Entry 7E5S (electron microscopy, 3.60 A resolution); this record covers chains O and R of the 19 polymer chains in the assembly.

[Chain O]
Molecule: HB27 light chain
From: Homo sapiens
Amino-acid sequence (111 residues; numbered 1 to 111; the number before each row is that of its first residue):
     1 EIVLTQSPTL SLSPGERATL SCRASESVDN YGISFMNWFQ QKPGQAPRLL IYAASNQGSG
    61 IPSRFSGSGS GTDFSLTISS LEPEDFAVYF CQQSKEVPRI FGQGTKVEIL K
Disordered / not traced: 1
Disulfide bonds: Cys-22/Cys-91

[Chain R]
Molecule: HB27 heavy chain
From: Homo sapiens
Amino-acid sequence (223 residues; row label = number of the first residue in the row):
     1 EVKLVESGGG LVKPGGSLRL SCAASGFTFT NYGMSWVRQA PGKRLEWVAE ISSGGSYTYY
    61 PDTVTGRFTI SRDNAKNTLY LQMNSLRAED TAVYYCARFR YGGGGTVDYW GQGTLVTVSS
   121 ASTKGPSVFP LAPSSKSTSG GTAALGCLVK DYFPEPVTVS WNSGALTSGV HTFPAVLQSS
   181 GLYSLSSVVT VPSSSLGTQT YICNVNHKPS NTKVDKKVEP KSC
Disordered / not traced: 1, 121-223
Disulfide bonds: Cys-22/Cys-96

[Chain O / chain R interface]
Contacting residue pairs - 32 pairs, chain O then chain R:
  Ser-34(O) with Gly-104(R)
  Asn-37(O) with Gly-105(R)
  Phe-39(O) with Trp-110(R), hydrophobic
  Gln-41(O) with Gln-39(R), hydrogen bond; Tyr-95(R)
  Ala-46(O) with Gln-112(R)
  Pro-47(O) with Trp-110(R), hydrogen bond (backbone-side chain)
  Leu-49(O) with Asp-108(R)
  Tyr-52(O) with Arg-100(R), hydrogen bond; Gly-104(R); Gly-105(R)
  Asn-56(O) with Arg-100(R)
  Gln-57(O) with Arg-100(R)
  Phe-90(O) with Leu-45(R), hydrophobic
  Ser-94(O) with Gly-104(R)
  Val-97(O) with Tyr-59(R); Asp-62(R)
  Pro-98(O) with Trp-47(R), hydrophobic; Tyr-59(R); Asp-62(R)
  Arg-99(O) with Trp-47(R); Phe-99(R); Gly-105(R), hydrogen bond (side chain-backbone); Thr-106(R)
  Ile-100(O) with Arg-44(R)
  Phe-101(O) with Val-37(R), hydrophobic; Arg-44(R); Leu-45(R); Glu-46(R); Trp-47(R)
  Gly-102(O) with Arg-44(R)
  Gln-103(O) with Arg-44(R)
Also at the interface, not in a pair above, chain O (23 interface residues in all): Phe-35, Met-36, Arg-48, Ser-55
Also at the interface, not in a pair above, chain R (21 interface residues in all): Pro-61, Gly-103, Val-107, Gly-111

[Summary]
23 residues of chain O and 21 residues of chain R are in contact, with 4 hydrogen bonds. Polar pairs include
Gln-41(O)/Gln-39(R), Pro-47(O)/Trp-110(R) and Tyr-52(O)/Arg-100(R).
Chain O is HB27 light chain and chain R is HB27 heavy chain, both from Homo sapiens; the structure, SARS-CoV-2
S trimer with four-antibody cocktail complex, was determined by electron microscopy, deposited together with
7E5R.
